PDB entry 2DPI | X-ray diffraction, 2.30 A resolution | chains P and A of the 3 polymer chains in the assembly

Chain P:
Molecule: 7-nt DNA strand
Sequence (7 nucleotides; row label = number of the first residue in the row):
   867 AGGACCC
Modified / non-standard residues: DOC (2',3'-dideoxycytidine-5'-monophosphate) at position 873

Chain A:
Name: DNA polymerase iota
Source organism: Homo sapiens
Notes: EC 2.7.7.7
UniProtKB: Q9UNA4 (POLI_HUMAN); residue numbers follow UniProt; this construct covers 1-420
Chain sequence (420 residues; numbered 1 to 420; the number before each row is that of its first residue):
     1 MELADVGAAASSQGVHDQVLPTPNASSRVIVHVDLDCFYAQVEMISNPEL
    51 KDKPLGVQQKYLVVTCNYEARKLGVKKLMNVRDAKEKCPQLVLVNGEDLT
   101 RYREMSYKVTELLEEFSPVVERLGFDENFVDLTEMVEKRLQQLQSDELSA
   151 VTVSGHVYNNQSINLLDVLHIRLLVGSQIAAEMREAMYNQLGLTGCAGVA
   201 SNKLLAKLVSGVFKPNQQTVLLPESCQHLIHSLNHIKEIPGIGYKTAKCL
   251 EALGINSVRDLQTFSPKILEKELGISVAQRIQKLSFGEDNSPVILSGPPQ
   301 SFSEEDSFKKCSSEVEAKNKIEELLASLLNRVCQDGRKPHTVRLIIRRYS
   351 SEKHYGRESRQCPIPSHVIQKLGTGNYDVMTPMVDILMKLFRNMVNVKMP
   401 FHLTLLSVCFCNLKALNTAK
Unresolved in the structure: 1-25, 371-378, 395-403, 415-420
Ion coordination: Mg2+ site 1: Asp34, Leu35, Asp126 (together with 2'-deoxycytidine-5'-triphosphate); Mg2+ site 2: Asp34, Glu127 (together with 2'-deoxycytidine-5'-triphosphate)
Ligand contacts: 2'-deoxycytidine-5'-triphosphate (DCP): Asp34, Leu35, Asp36, Cys37, Phe38, Tyr39, Gln59, Val64, Thr65, Tyr68, Arg71, Lys77, Leu78, Asp126, Glu127, Lys214
Curated features (UniProtKB/Swiss-Prot):
  - natural variant: Gly96 (R96G: Large decrease in catalytic activity efficiency which is partially rescued by the presence of Mn(2+) instead Mg(2+); this construct carries the variant)
  - mutagenesis: Met1 to Ala25 (Small decrease in catalytic activity efficiency which is partially rescued by the presence of Mn(2+) instead Mg(2+))

How chain P and chain A interact:
Residue-residue contacts (16):
  DA867(P) with Ser359(A), sugar contact
  DG868(P) with Glu358(A), phosphate contact; Ser359(A), hydrogen bond to the phosphate
  DC871(P) with Gly241(A), phosphate contact; Gly243(A), hydrogen bond to the phosphate; Tyr244(A), phosphate contact; Lys245(A), hydrogen bond to the phosphate; Thr246(A), hydrogen bond to the phosphate
  DC872(P) with Lys207(A), hydrogen bond to the phosphate; Gly241(A), hydrogen bond to the phosphate; Ile242(A), phosphate contact; Gly243(A), phosphate contact
  DOC_873(P) with Leu123(A), sugar contact; Gly124(A), sugar contact; Glu127(A), sugar contact; Lys207(A), salt bridge to the phosphate
Interface residues without a listed pair, chain P (6 interface residues in all): DA870
Interface residues without a listed pair, chain A (18 interface residues in all): Asp126, Ile239, Pro240, Arg343, Arg357, Gln361

Summary:
Chain P and chain A form an interface of 6 and 18 residues respectively; the contacts include 6 hydrogen bonds
and 1 salt bridge. Polar pairs include DG868(P)-Ser359(A), DC871(P)-Gly243(A) and DC871(P)-Lys245(A). Bound to
chain A: 2'-deoxycytidine-5'-triphosphate. From UniProt: 6 mutagenesis sites on chain A.
Here chain P is a 7-nt DNA strand and chain A is DNA polymerase iota (Homo sapiens). Entry 2DPI (Ternary
complex of hPoli with DNA and dCTP) was determined by X-ray diffraction together with 2DPJ from the same
study.
